Entry 9FRW (X-ray diffraction, 2.85 A resolution); this record covers chains B and C of the 28 polymer chains in the assembly.

# Chain B
Protein: Proteasome subunit alpha type-3
Source organism: Saccharomyces cerevisiae
Reference sequence: P23638 (PSA3_YEAST); residues 0-257 here correspond to UniProt positions 1-258 (UniProt number = residue number + 1)
Chain sequence (258 residues; each row starts with the number of its first residue; numbering starts at 0):
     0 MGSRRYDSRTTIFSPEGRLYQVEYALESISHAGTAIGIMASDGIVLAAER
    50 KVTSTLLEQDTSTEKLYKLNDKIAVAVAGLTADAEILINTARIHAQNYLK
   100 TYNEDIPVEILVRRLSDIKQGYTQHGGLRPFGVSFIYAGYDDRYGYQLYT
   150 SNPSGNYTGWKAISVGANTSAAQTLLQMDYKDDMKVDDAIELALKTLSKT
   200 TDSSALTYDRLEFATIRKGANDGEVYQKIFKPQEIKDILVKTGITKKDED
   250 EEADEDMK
Disordered / not traced: 0, 245-257
Curated features (UniProtKB/Swiss-Prot):
  - cross-link (Glycyl lysine isopeptide (Lys-Gly)): Lys99 (interchain with G-Cter in ubiquitin), Lys198 (interchain with G-Cter in ubiquitin), Lys230 (interchain with G-Cter in ubiquitin)

# Chain C
Protein: Proteasome subunit alpha type-4
Source organism: Saccharomyces cerevisiae
Reference sequence: P40303 (PSA4_YEAST); residues -1 to 252 here correspond to UniProt positions 1-254 (UniProt number = residue number + 2)
Chain sequence (254 residues; row label = number of the first residue in the row; numbers below 1 keep their minus sign (Met-1 is residue -1)):
    -1 MSGYDRALSIFSPDGHIFQVEYALEAVKRGTCAVGVKGKNCVVLGCERRS
    49 TLKLQDTRITPSKVSKIDSHVVLSFSGLNADSRILIEKARVEAQSHRLTL
    99 EDPVTVEYLTRYVAGVQQRYTQSGGVRPFGVSTLIAGFDPRDDEPKLYQT
   149 EPSGIYSSWSAQTIGRNSKTVREFLEKNYDRKEPPATVEECVKLTVRSLL
   199 EVVQTGAKNIEITVVKPDSDIVALSSEEINQYVTQIEQEKQEQQEQDKKK
   249 KSNH
Disordered / not traced: -1 to 0, 241-252
Curated features (UniProtKB/Swiss-Prot):
  - modified residue: Thr58 (Phosphothreonine)

# How chain B and chain C interact
Residue-residue contacts (78; chain B residue first):
  Arg3(B) with Arg4(C), hydrogen bond (backbone-side chain)
  Asp6(B) with Tyr2(C), hydrogen bond; Arg4(C), salt bridge
  Arg8(B) with Arg4(C)
  Thr10(B) with Leu6(C); Arg125(C)
  Ile11(B) with Leu6(C), hydrophobic; Gln17(C)
  Phe12(B) with Gln17(C); Tyr20(C), hydrophobic; Ala21(C), hydrophobic; Ala24(C), hydrophobic; Leu76(C), hydrophobic; Arg125(C); Pro126(C); Gly128(C)
  Ser13(B) with Tyr20(C)
  Pro14(B) with Tyr20(C), hydrophobic; Glu23(C)
  Glu15(B) with Glu23(C); Arg27(C), hydrogen bond (backbone-side chain)
  Gly16(B) with Tyr20(C); Glu23(C); Ala24(C); Arg27(C)
  Arg17(B) with Arg27(C)
  Leu18(B) with Leu76(C), hydrophobic; Arg125(C)
  Met38(B) with Asp54(C); Arg56(C)
  Arg112(B) with Arg81(C)
  Ser115(B) with Arg81(C), hydrogen bond (backbone-side chain)
  Asp116(B) with Arg81(C), salt bridge; Ile82(C)
  Gln119(B) with Ala78(C); Asp79(C); Ile82(C); Arg125(C)
  Thr122(B) with Arg125(C), hydrogen bond (backbone-side chain)
  Gln123(B) with Tyr118(C); Gly123(C); Val124(C); Arg125(C), hydrogen bond (backbone-backbone); Pro126(C); Phe127(C)
  His124(B) with Gly123(C); Val124(C)
  Gly125(B) with Tyr2(C); Gly123(C)
  Gly126(B) with Tyr2(C)
  Tyr143(B) with Arg56(C), hydrogen bond (backbone-side chain); Ile57(C), hydrophobic
  Tyr145(B) with Arg56(C), hydrogen bond (backbone-side chain)
  Gln146(B) with Ile57(C)
  Leu147(B) with Ile57(C)
  Tyr148(B) with Ile57(C)
  Ser153(B) with Ala78(C)
  Gly154(B) with Ala78(C); Arg81(C), hydrogen bond (backbone-side chain)
  Asn155(B) with Asn77(C); Ala78(C)
  Tyr156(B) with Pro59(C), hydrophobic; Arg81(C)
  Gly158(B) with Gln53(C); Asp54(C), hydrogen bond (backbone-backbone); Ile57(C); Thr58(C), hydrogen bond (backbone-side chain)
  Trp159(B) with Leu50(C), hydrophobic; Lys51(C); Leu52(C); Gln53(C); Asp54(C)
  Lys160(B) with Leu52(C), hydrogen bond (backbone-backbone); Gln53(C); Asp54(C)
  Ala161(B) with Leu52(C)
  Leu175(B) with Leu52(C)
  Gln176(B) with Leu52(C)
Interface residues without a listed pair, chain B (41 interface residues in all): Glu108, Thr157, Gln172, Tyr179

# Summary
The interface between chain B and chain C involves 41 residues on one side and 31 on the other, with 12
hydrogen bonds and 2 salt bridges. Among the polar pairs are Asp6(B)-Arg4(C), Asp116(B)-Arg81(C) and
Arg3(B)-Arg4(C).
Chain B is Proteasome subunit alpha type-3 and chain C is Proteasome subunit alpha type-4, both from
Saccharomyces cerevisiae; the structure, Yeast 20S proteasome with human beta1i (1-51), was determined by
X-ray diffraction together with 9FSU, 9FST, 9FSV, 9FT0 and 9FT1 from the same study.
